PDB entry 8WR4 | electron microscopy, 3.07 A resolution | chains A and F of the 8 polymer chains in the assembly

== Chain A ==
Molecule: CbCas9 effector-1
Sequence (1442 residues; row label = number of the first residue in the row):
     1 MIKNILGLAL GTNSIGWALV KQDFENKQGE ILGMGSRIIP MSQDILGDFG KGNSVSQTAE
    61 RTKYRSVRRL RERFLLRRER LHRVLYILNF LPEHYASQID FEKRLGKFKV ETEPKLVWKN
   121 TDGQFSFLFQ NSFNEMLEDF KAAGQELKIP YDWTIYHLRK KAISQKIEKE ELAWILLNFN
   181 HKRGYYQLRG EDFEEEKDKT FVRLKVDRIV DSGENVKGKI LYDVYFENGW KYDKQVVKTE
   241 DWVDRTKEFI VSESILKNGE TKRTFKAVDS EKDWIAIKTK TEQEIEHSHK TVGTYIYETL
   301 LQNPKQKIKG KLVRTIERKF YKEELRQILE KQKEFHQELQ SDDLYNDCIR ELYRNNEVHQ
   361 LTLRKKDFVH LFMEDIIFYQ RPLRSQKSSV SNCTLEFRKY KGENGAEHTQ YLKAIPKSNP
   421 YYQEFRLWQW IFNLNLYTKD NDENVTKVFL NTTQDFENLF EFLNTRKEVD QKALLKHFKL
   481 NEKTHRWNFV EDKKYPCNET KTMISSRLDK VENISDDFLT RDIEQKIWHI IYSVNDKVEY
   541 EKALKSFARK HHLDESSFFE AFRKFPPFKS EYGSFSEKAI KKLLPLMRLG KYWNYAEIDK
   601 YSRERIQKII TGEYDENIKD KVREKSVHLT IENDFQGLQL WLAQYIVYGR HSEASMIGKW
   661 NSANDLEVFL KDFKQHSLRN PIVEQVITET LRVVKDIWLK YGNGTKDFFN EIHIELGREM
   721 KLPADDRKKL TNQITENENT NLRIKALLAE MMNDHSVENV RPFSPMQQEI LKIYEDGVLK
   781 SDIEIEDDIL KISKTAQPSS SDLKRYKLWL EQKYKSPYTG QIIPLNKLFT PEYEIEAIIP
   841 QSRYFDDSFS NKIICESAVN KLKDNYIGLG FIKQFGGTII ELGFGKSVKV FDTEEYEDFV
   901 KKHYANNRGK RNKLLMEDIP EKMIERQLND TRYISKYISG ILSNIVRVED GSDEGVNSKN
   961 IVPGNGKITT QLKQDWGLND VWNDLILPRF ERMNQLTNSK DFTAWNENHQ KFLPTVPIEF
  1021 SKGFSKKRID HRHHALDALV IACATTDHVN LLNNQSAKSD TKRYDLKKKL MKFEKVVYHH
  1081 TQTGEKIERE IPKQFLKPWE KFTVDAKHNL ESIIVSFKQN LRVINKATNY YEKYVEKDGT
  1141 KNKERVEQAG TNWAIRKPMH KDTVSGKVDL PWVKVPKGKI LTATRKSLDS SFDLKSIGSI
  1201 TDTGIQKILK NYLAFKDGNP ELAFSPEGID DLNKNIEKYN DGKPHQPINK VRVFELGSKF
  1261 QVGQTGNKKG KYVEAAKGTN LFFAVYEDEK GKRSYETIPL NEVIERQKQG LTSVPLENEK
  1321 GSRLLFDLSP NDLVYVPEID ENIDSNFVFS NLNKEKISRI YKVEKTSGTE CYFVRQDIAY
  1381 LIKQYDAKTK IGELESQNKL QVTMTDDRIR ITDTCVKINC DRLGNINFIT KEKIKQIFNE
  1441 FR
Unresolved in the structure: 718-929, 1074-1091

== Chain F ==
Molecule: 62-nt DNA strand
Sequence (62 nucleotides; numbered -13 to 48; the number before each row is that of its first residue; numbers below 1 keep their minus sign (DC-13 is residue -13)):
   -13 CCAGGTGCTC AATTTAGCTA TCTCTCCTCG GCTCCCCGAC ATTCTCTGGC ATCCTTCCAC
    47 TC
Unresolved in the structure: -13 to 1, 45-48

== Interface between chain A and chain F ==
Pairs across the interface - 21 pairs, chain A then chain F:
  Lys63(A) - DT38(F)  base contact
  Lys63(A) - DC39(F)  base contact
  Gln187(A) - DC40(F)  base contact
  Gln187(A) - DT41(F)  sugar contact
  Arg189(A) - DT42(F)  sugar contact
  Lys569(A) - DC44(F)  hydrogen bond to the phosphate
  Ser570(A) - DC44(F)  phosphate contact
  Lys1161(A) - DC36(F)  phosphate contact
  Asp1162(A) - DC36(F)  hydrogen bond to the phosphate
  Thr1163(A) - DC36(F)  hydrogen bond to the phosphate
  Lys1177(A) - DA25(F)  hydrogen bond to the phosphate
  Lys1177(A) - DC26(F)  salt bridge to the phosphate
  Lys1186(A) - DG35(F)  salt bridge to the phosphate
  Glu1370(A) - DT29(F)  base contact
  Glu1370(A) - DC30(F)  hydrogen bond to the base
  Tyr1385(A) - DC32(F)  hydrogen bond to the phosphate
  Lys1390(A) - DC32(F)  salt bridge to the phosphate
  Glu1395(A) - DT31(F)  phosphate contact
  Ser1396(A) - DT31(F)  hydrogen bond to the phosphate
  Gln1397(A) - DT31(F)  base contact
  Gln1397(A) - DC32(F)  hydrogen bond to the base
Also at the interface, not in a pair above, chain A (22 interface residues in all): Tyr185, Trp274, Lys1174, Pro1176, Lys1277, Tyr1372
Also at the interface, not in a pair above, chain F (15 interface residues in all): DC43

== Overview ==
The interface between chain A and chain F involves 22 residues on one side and 15 on the other, with 8
hydrogen bonds and 3 salt bridges. Among the polar pairs are Glu1370(A)-DC30(F), Gln1397(A)-DC32(F) and
Lys569(A)-DC44(F).
Here chain A is CbCas9 effector-1 and chain F is a 62-nt DNA strand. Entry 8WR4 (Structure of CbCas9-PcrIIC1
complex bound to 62-bp DNA substrate (non-targeting complex)) was determined by electron microscopy, deposited
together with 8IYQ, 8WMH, 8WMM and 8WMN.
